Entry 7YRY (electron microscopy, 3.00 A resolution); this record covers chains D and e of the 8 polymer chains in the assembly.

== Chain D ==
Molecule: ATP synthase subunit beta
Source organism: Acinetobacter baumannii AB5075
UniProtKB: A3M144 (ATPB_ACIBT); residue numbers follow UniProt; this construct covers 2-464
Sequence (470 residues; row label = number of the first residue in the row; numbers below 1 keep their minus sign (Met-5 is residue -5)):
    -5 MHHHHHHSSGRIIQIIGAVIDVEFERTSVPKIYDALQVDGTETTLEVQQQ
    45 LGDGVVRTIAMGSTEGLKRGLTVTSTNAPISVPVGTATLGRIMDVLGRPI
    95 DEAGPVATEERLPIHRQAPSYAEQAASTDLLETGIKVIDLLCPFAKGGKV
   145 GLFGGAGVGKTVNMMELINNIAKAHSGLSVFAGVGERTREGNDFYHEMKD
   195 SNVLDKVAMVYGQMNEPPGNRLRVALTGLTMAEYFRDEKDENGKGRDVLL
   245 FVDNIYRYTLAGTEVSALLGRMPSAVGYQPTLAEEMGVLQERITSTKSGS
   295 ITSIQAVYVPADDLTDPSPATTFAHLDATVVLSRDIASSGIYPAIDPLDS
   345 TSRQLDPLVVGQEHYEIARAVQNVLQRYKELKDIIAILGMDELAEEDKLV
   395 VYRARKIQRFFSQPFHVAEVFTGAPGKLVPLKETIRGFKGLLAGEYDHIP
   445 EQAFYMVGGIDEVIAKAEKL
Disordered / not traced: -5 to 1
Sequence notes: initiating methionine (-5); expression tag (-4 to 1)
Swiss-Prot annotation at these positions:
  - binding site (ATP): Gly148 to Thr155
Ligand contacts: ADP (adenosine-5'-diphosphate): Ala150, Gly151, Val152, Gly153, Lys154, Thr155, Val156, Glu184, Tyr336, Phe409, Ala412, Phe415

== Chain e ==
Molecule: ATP synthase epsilon chain
Source organism: Acinetobacter baumannii AB5075
UniProtKB: A3M145 (ATPE_ACIBT); residue numbers follow UniProt; this construct covers 1-139
Sequence (139 residues; each row starts with the number of its first residue):
     1 MATMQCDVVSVKESIYSGAVTMLIAKGAGGELGILPGHAPLVTLLQPGPI
    51 RVLLENGTEEIVYVSGGVLEVQPHVVTVLADTAIRADNLDEAAILEARKN
   101 AEQLLANQKSDLDSAAALAALAETAAQLETIRKIKNRAQ
Disordered / not traced: 1

== How chain D and chain e interact ==
Contacting residue pairs (10; chain D residue first):
  Ala305(D) - Asn136(e)
  Asp306(D) - Asn136(e)  hydrogen bond (backbone-side chain)
  Asp307(D) - Asn136(e)
  Asp307(D) - Arg137(e)
  Asp307(D) - Ala138(e)
  Thr309(D) - Arg137(e)
  Lys373(D) - Lys133(e)
  Asp377(D) - Ala125(e)
  Asp377(D) - Leu128(e)
  Leu382(D) - Leu121(e)  hydrophobic

== In short ==
The chain D/chain e interface involves 7 residues from each chain; the contacts include 1 hydrogen bond. The
hydrogen-bonded pair is Asp306(D)-Asn136(e). Chain D binds ADP. From UniProt: 8 ATP-binding residues on chain
D.
Here chain D is ATP synthase subunit beta and chain e is ATP synthase epsilon chain, both from Acinetobacter
baumannii AB5075. Entry 7YRY (F1-ATPase of Acinetobacter baumannii) was determined by electron microscopy.
